2OE9 - chain X; structure by X-ray diffraction, 2.01 A resolution.

[Chain X]
Molecule: Lysozyme
From: Enterobacteria phage T4
Notes: EC 3.2.1.17
UniProtKB: P00720 (LYS_BPT4); residue numbers follow UniProt; this construct covers 1-164
Amino-acid sequence (164 residues; each row starts with the number of its first residue):
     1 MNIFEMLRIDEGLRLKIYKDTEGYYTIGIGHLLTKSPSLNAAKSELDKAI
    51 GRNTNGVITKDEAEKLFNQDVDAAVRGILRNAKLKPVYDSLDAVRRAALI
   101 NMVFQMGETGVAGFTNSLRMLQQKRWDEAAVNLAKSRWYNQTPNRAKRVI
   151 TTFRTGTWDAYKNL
Disordered / not traced: 163-164
Differences from the reference sequence: engineered mutation Thr54 (Cys in P00720), Ala97 (Cys in P00720)
UniProt features mapped onto this chain:
  - active site (Proton donor/acceptor): Glu11, Asp20
  - binding site (substrate): Leu32, Phe104, Ser117, Asn132
  - mutagenesis: Glu11 (E11A/F/H/M/N: Complete loss of enzymatic activity; E11N: Loss of 84% of enzymatic activity; E11Q: Complete loss of activity), Asp20 (D20A/N/S/T: Complete loss of enzymatic activity; D20C: Nearly no effet on specific enzymatic activity; D20E/Q: Loss of 99% of enzymatic activity), Thr26 (T26E: Complete loss of activity at neutral pH; covalently bound substrate; T26H: Facilitates transglycosylation more effectively than hydrolysis; covalently bound substrate), Gly30 (G30A: Almost complete loss of enzymatic activity; G30F: Almost complete loss of enzymatic activity. The enzyme is destabilized by 1.5 kcal/mol), Ser117 (S117F: 10-fold decrease in enzymatic activity; S117I: 500-fold decrease in enzymatic activity; S117V: 50-fold decrease in enzymatic activity), Asn132 (N132I: 5-fold decrease in enzymatic activity; N132M/F: 2-fold decrease in enzymatic activity)
Reported in the primary citation:
  - contacts within the chain: His31-Asp70 (hydrogen bond)
  - conformationally variable residues (helix shift): Leu66

[In short]
From UniProt: active-site residues Glu11 and Asp20, 4 substrate-binding residues and 6 mutagenesis sites. The
paper reports conformational variability at Leu66; contacts within the chain involving His31 and Asp70.
Chain X is Lysozyme (Enterobacteria phage T4); the structure, High-pressure structure of pseudo-WT T4
Lysozyme, was determined by X-ray diffraction together with 2OE7, 2OEA and 2B6T from the same study.
